4QUY - chains M and b of the 28 polymer chains in the assembly; structure by X-ray diffraction, 2.80 A resolution.

Chain M:
Molecule: Proteasome subunit beta type-7
From: Saccharomyces cerevisiae
Notes: EC 3.4.25.1
Reference sequence: P30657 (PSB7_YEAST); residues -12 to 233 here correspond to UniProt positions 21-266 (UniProt number = residue number + 33)
Amino-acid sequence (246 residues; each row starts with the number of its first residue; numbers below 1 keep their minus sign (Thr-12 is residue -12)):
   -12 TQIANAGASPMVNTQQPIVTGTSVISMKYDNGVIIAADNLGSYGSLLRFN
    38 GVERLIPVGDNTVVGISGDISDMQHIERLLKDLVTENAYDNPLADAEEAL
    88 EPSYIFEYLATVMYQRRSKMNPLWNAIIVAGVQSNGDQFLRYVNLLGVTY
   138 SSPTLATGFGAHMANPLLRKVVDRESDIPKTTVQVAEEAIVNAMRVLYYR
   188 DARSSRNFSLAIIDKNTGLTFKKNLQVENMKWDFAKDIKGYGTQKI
Disordered / not traced: -12 to 0

Chain b:
Molecule: Proteasome subunit beta type-1
From: Saccharomyces cerevisiae
Notes: EC 3.4.25.1
Reference sequence: P38624 (PSB1_YEAST); residues 1-196 here correspond to UniProt positions 20-215 (UniProt number = residue number + 19)
Amino-acid sequence (196 residues; numbered 1 to 196; the number before each row is that of its first residue):
     1 TSIMAVTFKDGVILGADSRTTTGAYIANRVTDKLTRVHDKIWCCRSGSAA
    51 DTQAIADIVQYHLELYTSQYGTPSTETAASVFKELCYENKDNLTAGIIVA
   101 GYDDKNKGEVYTIPLGGSVHKLPYAIAGSGSTFIYGYCDKNFRENMSKEE
   151 TVDFIKHSLSQAIKWDGSSGGVIRMVVLTAAGVERLIFYPDEYEQL
Curated features (UniProtKB/Swiss-Prot):
  - active site: Thr1 (Nucleophile)

Interface between chain M and chain b:
Residue-residue contacts - 63 pairs, chain M then chain b:
  Ser32(M) - Trp165(b)
  Ser32(M) - Asp166(b)
  Ser32(M) - Gly167(b)  hydrogen bond (backbone-backbone)
  Leu33(M) - Phe133(b)  hydrophobic
  Leu33(M) - Trp165(b)
  Leu34(M) - Lys164(b)
  Leu34(M) - Trp165(b)  hydrogen bond (backbone-backbone)
  Leu34(M) - Gly167(b)
  Arg35(M) - Trp165(b)
  Phe146(M) - Ala24(b)
  Phe146(M) - Tyr25(b)
  Tyr185(M) - Glu194(b)  hydrogen bond
  Tyr186(M) - Ile26(b)
  Tyr186(M) - Arg29(b)
  Arg187(M) - Ala24(b)
  Arg187(M) - Tyr25(b)
  Arg187(M) - Ile26(b)  hydrogen bond (backbone-backbone)
  Arg187(M) - Ala27(b)  hydrogen bond (side chain-backbone)
  Arg187(M) - Asn28(b)
  Arg187(M) - Arg29(b)
  Asp188(M) - Ala24(b)
  Asp188(M) - Ile26(b)
  Ala189(M) - Arg19(b)
  Ala189(M) - Thr21(b)
  Ala189(M) - Ala24(b)  hydrogen bond (backbone-backbone)
  Ala189(M) - Ile26(b)
  Ala189(M) - Gly167(b)
  Arg190(M) - Ala24(b)
  Arg193(M) - Asp191(b)  salt bridge
  Arg193(M) - Glu194(b)  salt bridge
  Lys218(M) - Arg29(b)  hydrogen bond (backbone-side chain)
  Trp219(M) - Arg29(b)
  Trp219(M) - Gly171(b)
  Trp219(M) - Val172(b)  hydrophobic
  Trp219(M) - Tyr189(b)
  Trp219(M) - Pro190(b)
  Asp220(M) - Tyr189(b)
  Phe221(M) - Arg29(b)
  Phe221(M) - Val30(b)  hydrophobic
  Ala222(M) - Val30(b)  hydrophobic
  Ala222(M) - Arg174(b)  hydrogen bond (backbone-side chain)
  Ala222(M) - Ile187(b)  hydrophobic
  Lys223(M) - Ile187(b)
  Lys223(M) - Tyr189(b)
  Ile225(M) - Val30(b)  hydrophobic
  Ile225(M) - Arg174(b)
  Lys226(M) - Asp32(b)
  Lys226(M) - Arg185(b)
  Gly227(M) - Asp32(b)  hydrogen bond (backbone-side chain)
  Tyr228(M) - Thr35(b)
  Tyr228(M) - Arg45(b)
  Tyr228(M) - Gln53(b)  hydrogen bond (side chain-backbone)
  Tyr228(M) - Ala56(b)
  Tyr228(M) - Asp57(b)  hydrogen bond
  Gln231(M) - Asp32(b)
  Gln231(M) - Leu34(b)
  Gln231(M) - Thr35(b)
  Gln231(M) - Arg36(b)  hydrogen bond (side chain-backbone)
  Gln231(M) - Trp42(b)
  Gln231(M) - Arg185(b)
  Ile233(M) - Arg36(b)
  Ile233(M) - Trp42(b)
  Ile233(M) - Arg185(b)  hydrogen bond (backbone-side chain)
Also at the interface, not in a pair above, chain M (27 interface residues in all): Asn37, Met150, Met217
Also at the interface, not in a pair above, chain b (35 interface residues in all): Ile163, Ser168, Val183

Summary:
27 residues of chain M face 35 of chain b across their interface; the contacts include 13 hydrogen bonds and 2
salt bridges. Polar pairs include Arg193(M)-Asp191(b), Arg193(M)-Glu194(b) and Tyr185(M)-Glu194(b). From
UniProt: active-site residue Thr1(b) on chain b.
Chain M is Proteasome subunit beta type-7 and chain b is Proteasome subunit beta type-1, both from
Saccharomyces cerevisiae; the structure, yCP beta5-A49S-mutant, was determined by X-ray diffraction (same
publication as 4QUX, 4QV0, 4QV1, 4QV3, 4QV4, 4QV5 and 42 further entries).
